PDB entry 7DPI | X-ray diffraction, 3.60 A resolution | chains C and D of the 4 polymer chains in the assembly

Chain C:
Protein: Phenylalanine--tRNA ligase
Source organism: Plasmodium falciparum
Notes: EC 6.1.1.20; fragment: alpha chain
UniProtKB: Q8I246 (Q8I246_PLAF7); residues 268-575 here = UniProt positions 268-575
Amino-acid sequence (308 residues; row label = number of the first residue in the row):
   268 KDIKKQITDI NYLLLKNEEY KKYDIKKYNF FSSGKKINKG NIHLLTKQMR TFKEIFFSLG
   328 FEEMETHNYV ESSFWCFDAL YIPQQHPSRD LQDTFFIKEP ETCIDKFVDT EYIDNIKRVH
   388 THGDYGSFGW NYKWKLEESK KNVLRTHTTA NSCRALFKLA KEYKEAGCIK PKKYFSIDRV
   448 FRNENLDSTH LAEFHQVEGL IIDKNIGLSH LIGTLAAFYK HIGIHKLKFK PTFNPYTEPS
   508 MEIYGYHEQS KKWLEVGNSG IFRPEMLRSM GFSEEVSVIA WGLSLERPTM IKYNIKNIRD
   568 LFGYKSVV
Disordered / not traced: 268-277, 293-296, 574-575
Ligand contacts: B79 ((8R,9S,10S)-10-[(dimethylamino)methyl]-N-(4-methoxyphenyl)-9-[4-(2-phenylethynyl)phenyl]-1,6-diazabicyclo[6.2.0]decane-6-carboxamide): Glu465, Ile489, Tyr503, Thr504, Glu522, Val523, Gly524, Asn525, Ser526, Gly527, Ala547, Trp548, Gly549, Leu550, Ser551, Arg554, Pro555, Ile558

Chain D:
Protein: Phenylalanyl-tRNA synthetase beta subunit
Source organism: Plasmodium falciparum
Notes: EC 6.1.1.20
UniProtKB: W7JTS1 (W7JTS1_PLAFO); numbering as in UniProt (aligned over 1-623)
Amino-acid sequence (623 residues; numbered 1 to 623; the number before each row is that of its first residue):
     1 MPTISVYEDD LFEKLGEEII EEKLLDVCFD FGLEVDDIEY KNDKKIYKIE VPANRYDLIC
    61 VEGLCRALKN FMCKFDDIKY DISMNNYDIC IKGNQYIKVD GSVDDRRGYV VCCVLKNMNI
   121 NDSVYNNIIE IQEKLHHNLG KKRSVLAIGI HDYDKIKFPL KYKFEKKEKI NFIPLNEKTN
   181 LNGMNLIDFY SKNLNLKPYL KIIKDFDKYP IIVDSNEQIL SLPPIINCDH TKISLNTKNV
   241 FIECTAIDRN KAQIALNILC SMLSEYCVPK YSIQSFVVIY ENQDFSDDQN LKKKETQFLY
   301 PIFENKSLTC NIDYVRKLSG ISHITVHEVN NLLKRMMLSC DIMDNNTFKV TIPFYRSDIM
   361 HCCDIIEDIA IAYGYGNIKY EPPQICKKHS LNNCSELFRN VLVECGYTEV MTNALLSRDE
   421 NYNCMLRTHK SYDDPNINLD EYNPLAAPIQ IKNSKTSEYE IIRTSLIVNL LKFVSANKHR
   481 ELPLRFFEIG DVSYATYNQT DTNAVNKKYL SIIFSDKFTA GLEELHGVLE AILKEYQLFS
   541 DYKIEEKKKE NISIRSDMYY KLIPKEDPSF LNERIVDIVL FPHNLKFGVL GIIHPKVLEN
   601 FSLDIPVSAI EINVETLLNV LMM
Disordered / not traced: 1, 76-103, 203-229, 264-269, 281-301, 382-387, 549-555, 619-623

Interface between chain C and chain D:
Pairs across the interface (56; chain C residue first):
  Tyr279(C) - Phe518(D)
  Tyr279(C) - Pro606(D)
  Leu280(C) - Lys517(D)
  Leu280(C) - Phe518(D)
  Glu285(C) - Pro595(D)
  Asp291(C) - Asn572(D)
  Asp291(C) - Glu573(D)
  Ile292(C) - Glu573(D)
  Phe298(C) - Leu562(D)
  Phe298(C) - Pro564(D)  hydrophobic
  Phe298(C) - Val576(D)  hydrophobic
  Ser299(C) - Tyr542(D)
  Ser300(C) - His526(D)  hydrogen bond (backbone-side chain)
  Ser300(C) - Glu530(D)
  Ser300(C) - Tyr542(D)
  Gly301(C) - Glu530(D)  hydrogen bond (backbone-side chain)
  Lys302(C) - Glu523(D)
  Lys302(C) - Glu524(D)
  Lys302(C) - Gly527(D)
  Lys306(C) - Cys405(D)  hydrogen bond (backbone-side chain)
  Gly307(C) - Glu404(D)
  Lys314(C) - Glu535(D)  salt bridge
  Arg317(C) - Asn400(D)
  Ser394(C) - Leu308(D)
  Ser394(C) - Met360(D)  hydrogen bond (side chain-backbone)
  Ser394(C) - His361(D)
  Phe395(C) - Met360(D)
  Gly396(C) - Met360(D)
  Gly474(C) - Lys317(D)
  Gly474(C) - Leu318(D)
  Leu475(C) - Leu318(D)  hydrogen bond (backbone-backbone)
  Leu475(C) - Ser319(D)
  Leu475(C) - Ile378(D)  hydrophobic
  Ser476(C) - Tyr380(D)
  Ile479(C) - Tyr375(D)
  Ile479(C) - Ile378(D)  hydrophobic
  Ile479(C) - Tyr380(D)  hydrophobic
  Lys497(C) - Phe29(D)
  Pro498(C) - Phe29(D)
  Pro498(C) - Asp30(D)
  Pro498(C) - Phe31(D)
  Pro498(C) - Gly32(D)
  Pro498(C) - Ile371(D)  hydrophobic
  Pro498(C) - Tyr375(D)
  Thr499(C) - Glu367(D)
  Phe500(C) - Pro52(D)  hydrophobic
  Glu505(C) - Asp364(D)
  Glu505(C) - Glu367(D)
  Ser507(C) - Tyr375(D)
  Met508(C) - Tyr375(D)  hydrophobic
  Lys519(C) - Asp37(D)  salt bridge
  Ile528(C) - Leu318(D)  hydrophobic
  Pro531(C) - Tyr314(D)
  Pro531(C) - His361(D)
  Glu532(C) - Met360(D)
  Tyr560(C) - Leu538(D)  hydrophobic
Other interface residues (no listed pair), chain C (41 interface residues in all): Asn278, Lys303, Asn305, Asn308, Ile309, Gly480, Phe496, Pro506
Other interface residues (no listed pair), chain D (47 interface residues in all): Asn54, Gly320, Cys362, Cys363, Thr519, Ala520, Leu571, Arg574

Summary:
The interface between chain C and chain D involves 41 residues on one side and 47 on the other, with 5
hydrogen bonds and 2 salt bridges. Polar pairs include Lys314(C)-Glu535(D), Lys519(C)-Asp37(D) and
Ser300(C)-His526(D). Chain C binds compound B79.
Here chain C is Phenylalanine--tRNA ligase and chain D is Phenylalanyl-tRNA synthetase beta subunit, both from
Plasmodium falciparum. Entry 7DPI (Plasmodium falciparum cytoplasmic Phenylalanyl-tRNA synthetase in complex
with BRD7929) was determined by X-ray diffraction.
